PDB entry 9LNV | X-ray diffraction, 2.67 A resolution | chains E and B of the 6 polymer chains in the assembly

== Chain E ==
Name: Stathmin-4
Organism: Mus musculus
Reference sequence: P63042 (STMN4_MOUSE); residues 5-145 here correspond to UniProt positions 49-189 (UniProt number = residue number + 44)
Amino-acid sequence (143 residues; numbered 3 to 145; the number before each row is that of its first residue):
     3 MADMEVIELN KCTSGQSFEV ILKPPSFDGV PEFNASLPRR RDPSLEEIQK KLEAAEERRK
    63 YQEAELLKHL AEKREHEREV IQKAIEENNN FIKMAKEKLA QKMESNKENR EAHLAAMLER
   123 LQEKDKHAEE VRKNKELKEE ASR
Not modelled in the structure: 3-5, 29-43, 141-145
Construct notes: initiating methionine (3); expression tag (4)

== Chain B ==
Name: Tubulin beta chain
Organism: Sus scrofa
Reference sequence: A0A8D1UIR5 (A0A8D1UIR5_PIG); the author numbering skips numbers that UniProt does not, so the offset changes along the chain: 1-42 = UniProt 1-42; 45-360 = UniProt 43-358; 369-455 = UniProt 359-445
Amino-acid sequence (445 residues; row label = number of the first residue in the row; note: 10 numbers in that range are skipped by the numbering (no residue carries them; nothing is unmodelled there)):
     1 MREIVHIQAG QCGNQIGAKF WEVISDEHGI DPTGSYHGDS DL
    45 QLERINVYYN EATGNKYVPR AILVDLEPGT MDSVRSGPFG QIFRPDNFVF GQSGAGNNWA
   105 KGHYTEGAEL VDSVLDVVRK ESESCDCLQG FQLTHSLGGG TGSGMGTLLI SKIREEYPDR
   165 IMNTFSVMPS PKVSDTVVEP YNATLSVHQL VENTDETYCI DNEALYDICF RTLKLTTPTY
   225 GDLNHLVSAT MSGVTTCLRF PGQLNADLRK LAVNMVPFPR LHFFMPGFAP LTSRGSQQYR
   285 ALTVPELTQQ MFDSKNMMAA CDPRHGRYLT VAAIFRGRMS MKEVDEQMLN VQNKNSSYFV
   345 EWIPNNVKTA VCDIPP
   369 RGLKMSATFI GNSTAIQELF KRISEQFTAM FRRKAFLHWY TGEGMDEMEF TEAESNMNDL
   429 VSEYQQYQDA TADEQGEFEE EEGEDEA
Not modelled in the structure: 439-455
Residues lining bound ligands:
  - 10'-fluorovinblastine (A1EPR): Pro175, Lys176, Val177, Ser178, Asp179, Tyr210, Phe214, Thr220, Thr221, Pro222, Thr223, Tyr224, Leu227
  - GDP (guanosine-5'-diphosphate): Gly10, Gln11, Cys12, Gln15, Ile16, Asn101, Ser140, Gly142, Gly143, Gly144, Thr145, Gly146, Ser147, Val171, Pro173, Val177, Ser178, Glu183, Asn206, Leu209, Tyr224, Leu227, Asn228, Val231

== How chain E and chain B interact ==
Contacting residue pairs (26; chain E residue first):
  Glu65(E) - Pro162(B)
  Leu68(E) - Arg158(B)
  Leu68(E) - Pro162(B)  hydrophobic
  Leu69(E) - Glu159(B)
  Leu72(E) - Ser155(B)
  Leu72(E) - Arg158(B)
  Leu72(E) - Glu159(B)
  Ala73(E) - Glu159(B)
  Lys75(E) - Gln193(B)
  Arg76(E) - Ser155(B)  hydrogen bond (side chain-backbone)
  Arg76(E) - Lys156(B)
  Arg76(E) - Glu159(B)  salt bridge
  His78(E) - Tyr108(B)  hydrogen bond
  His78(E) - Glu417(B)  salt bridge
  Glu79(E) - Leu152(B)
  Glu79(E) - Lys156(B)  salt bridge
  Val82(E) - Tyr108(B)  hydrophobic
  Val82(E) - Glu411(B)
  Val82(E) - Gly412(B)
  Ile83(E) - Tyr108(B)
  Lys85(E) - Thr409(B)
  Lys85(E) - Gly412(B)  hydrogen bond (side chain-backbone)
  Lys85(E) - Met413(B)  hydrogen bond (side chain-backbone)
  Ala86(E) - Glu411(B)
  Ala86(E) - Gly412(B)
  Glu89(E) - Thr409(B)
Also at the interface, not in a pair above, chain B (18 interface residues in all): His107, Thr109, His192, Asn197, Gly410

== Summary ==
Chain E and chain B form an interface of 14 and 18 residues respectively; the contacts include 4 hydrogen
bonds and 3 salt bridges. Polar contacts include Arg76(E)-Glu159(B), His78(E)-Glu417(B) and
Glu79(E)-Lys156(B). Chain B binds 10'-fluorovinblastine and GDP.
Chain E is Stathmin-4 (Mus musculus) and chain B is Tubulin beta chain (Sus scrofa); the structure, Crystal
structure of T2R-TTL-YQVB6 Complex, was determined by X-ray diffraction.
